PDB entry 6UPH | electron microscopy, 2.70 A resolution | chains G and J of the 10 polymer chains in the assembly

# Chain G
Protein: Histone H2A
From: Kluyveromyces lactis (strain ATCC 8585 / CBS 2359 / DSM 70799 / NBRC 1267 / NRRL Y-1140 / WM37)
Reference sequence: Q6CK59 (H2A_KLULA); numbering as in UniProt (aligned over 1-130)
Sequence (145 residues; numbered -14 to 130; the number before each row is that of its first residue; numbers below 1 keep their minus sign (His-14 is residue -14)):
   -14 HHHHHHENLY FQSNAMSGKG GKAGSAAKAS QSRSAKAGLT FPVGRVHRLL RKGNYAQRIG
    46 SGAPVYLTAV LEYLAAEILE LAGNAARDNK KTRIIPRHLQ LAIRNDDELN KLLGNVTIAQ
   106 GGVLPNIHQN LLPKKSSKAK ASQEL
Not modelled in the structure: -14 to 15, 115-130
Differences from the reference sequence: expression tag (-14 to 0)
Curated features (UniProtKB/Swiss-Prot):
  - motif: Ser127, Gln128 ([ST]-Q motif)
  - site: Lys119 (Not ubiquitinated)
  - modified residue: Lys4 (N6-acetyllysine), Lys7 (N6-acetyllysine), Gln105 (N5-methylglutamine), Ser127 (Phosphoserine)

# Chain J
Molecule: 147-nt DNA strand
Sequence (147 nucleotides; each row starts with the number of its first residue; numbers below 1 keep their minus sign (DA-73 is residue -73)):
   -73 ATCGGATGTA TATATCTGAC ACGTGCCTGG AGACTAGGGA GTAATCCCCT TGGCGGTTAA
   -13 AACGCGGGGG ACAGCGCGTA CGTGCGTTTA AGCGGTGCTA GAGCTGTCTA CGACCAATTG
    47 AGCGGCCTCG GCACCGGGAT TCTCGAT
Not modelled in the structure: -73 to -60, 60-73

# How chain G and chain J interact
Pairs across the interface - 7 pairs, chain G then chain J:
  Gln16(G) - DG-42(J)  phosphate contact
  Arg18(G) - DA-43(J)  salt bridge to the phosphate
  Gly29(G) - DG-44(J)  phosphate contact
  Gly29(G) - DA-43(J)  phosphate contact
  Arg30(G) - DG-44(J)  phosphate contact
  Arg33(G) - DG-44(J)  salt bridge to the phosphate
  Arg78(G) - DC-54(J)  sugar contact
Other interface residues (no listed pair), chain G (8 interface residues in all): Ser17, Arg43
Other interface residues (no listed pair), chain J (6 interface residues in all): DG-45, DG-35

# Overview
Chain G and chain J form an interface of 8 and 6 residues respectively; the contacts include 2 salt bridges.
Among the polar pairs are Arg18(G)-DA-43(J) and Arg33(G)-DG-44(J).
Here chain G is Histone H2A (Kluyveromyces lactis (strain ATCC 8585 / CBS 2359 / DSM 70799 / NBRC 1267 / NRRL
Y-1140 / WM37)) and chain J is a 147-nt DNA strand. Entry 6UPH (Structure of a Yeast Centromeric Nucleosome at
2.7 Angstrom resolution) was determined by electron microscopy.
